8QOJ - chains D and J of the 12 polymer chains in the assembly; structure by electron microscopy, 2.13 A resolution.

[Chain D (and J)]
Molecule: Gap junction delta-2 protein
Organism: Homo sapiens
Notes: chain J of this document is another copy of the same molecule, construct and numbering; everything in this record applies to it too
Reference sequence: Q9UKL4 (CXD2_HUMAN); residue numbers follow UniProt; this construct covers 1-321
Amino-acid sequence (330 residues; row label = number of the first residue in the row):
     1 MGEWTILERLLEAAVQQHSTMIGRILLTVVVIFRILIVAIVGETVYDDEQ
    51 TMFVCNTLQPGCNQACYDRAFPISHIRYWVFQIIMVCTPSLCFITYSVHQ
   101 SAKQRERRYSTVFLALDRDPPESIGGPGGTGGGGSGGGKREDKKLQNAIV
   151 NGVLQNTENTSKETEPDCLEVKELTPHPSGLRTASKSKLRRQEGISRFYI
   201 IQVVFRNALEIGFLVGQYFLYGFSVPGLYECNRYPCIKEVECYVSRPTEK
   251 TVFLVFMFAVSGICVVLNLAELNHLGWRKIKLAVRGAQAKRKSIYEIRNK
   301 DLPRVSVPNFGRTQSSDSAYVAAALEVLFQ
Unresolved in the structure: 1-18, 103-193, 283-330
Disulfide bonds: Cys55-Cys242, Cys62-Cys236, Cys66-Cys231
Construct notes: expression tag (322-330)
Small-molecule neighbours: (11R,12S)- Mefloquine (YMZ): Ile35, Val38, Ala39, Glu43, Val80, Ile83, Ile84
What the authors report for this chain:
  - binding site for (11R,12S)- Mefloquine: Ile35, Val38, Ala39, Ile40, Glu43, Val80, Ile83, Ile84

[Interface between chain D and chain J]
Contacting residue pairs (15; chain D residue first):
  Asn56(D) - Thr57(J)
  Asn56(D) - Leu58(J)  hydrogen bond (side chain-backbone)
  Asn56(D) - Gln59(J)  hydrogen bond
  Asn56(D) - Ile237(J)
  Thr57(D) - Asn56(J)
  Thr57(D) - Leu58(J)
  Leu58(D) - Asn56(J)  hydrogen bond (backbone-side chain)
  Leu58(D) - Thr57(J)
  Gln59(D) - Asn56(J)  hydrogen bond (backbone-side chain)
  Glu230(D) - Lys238(J)  salt bridge
  Lys238(D) - Glu230(J)  salt bridge
  Lys238(D) - Glu239(J)  salt bridge
  Glu239(D) - Lys238(J)  salt bridge
  Glu241(D) - Ile237(J)
  Glu241(D) - Lys238(J)  salt bridge
Also at the interface, not in a pair above, chain D (11 interface residues in all): Cys55, Ile237, Val240
Also at the interface, not in a pair above, chain J (11 interface residues in all): Cys55, Val240, Glu241

[In short]
The chain D/chain J interface involves 11 residues from each chain, with 4 hydrogen bonds and 5 salt bridges.
Among the polar pairs are Glu230(D)-Lys238(J), Lys238(D)-Glu239(J) and Glu241(D)-Lys238(J). Chain D binds
(11R,12S)- Mefloquine. The paper reports a binding site for (11R,12S)- Mefloquine at Ile35(D), Val38(D) and
Ala39(D) among others.
Both chains are Gap junction delta-2 protein (Homo sapiens). Entry 8QOJ (human connexin-36 gap junction
channel in complex with mefloquine) was determined by electron microscopy, deposited together with 8R7R, 8R7P
and 8R7Q.
